PDB entry 3R2D | X-ray diffraction, 2.20 A resolution | chains A and S of the 4 polymer chains in the assembly

== Chain A ==
Name: N utilization substance protein B
From: Aquifex aeolicus
UniProt: O66530 (NUSB_AQUAE); residue numbers follow UniProt; this construct covers 1-148
Amino-acid sequence (149 residues; numbered 0 to 148; the number before each row is that of its first residue; numbering starts at 0):
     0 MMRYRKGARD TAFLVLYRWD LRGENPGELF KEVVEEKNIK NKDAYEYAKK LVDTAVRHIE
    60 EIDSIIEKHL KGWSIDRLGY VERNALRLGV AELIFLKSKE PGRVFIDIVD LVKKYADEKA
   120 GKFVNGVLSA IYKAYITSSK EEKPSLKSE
Disordered / not traced: 70-72, 135-148
Construct notes: expression tag (0)
From the paper describing this entry:
  - binding site for the 12-nt RNA strand (chain S): Lys5, Lys36, Asn37, Lys39, Asn40, Lys113
  - mutagenesis - F122D: abolished binding to EcBoxA
  - mutagenesis - F122D: decreased growth in response to lambda growth

== Chain S ==
Molecule: 12-nt RNA strand
Sequence (12 nucleotides; each row starts with the number of its first residue):
     1 GGCUCCUUGG CA
Disordered / not traced: 1-4

== Chain A / chain S interface ==
Residue-residue contacts (12):
  Lys5(A) - G10(S)  salt bridge to the phosphate
  Gly6(A) - C11(S)  phosphate contact
  Lys36(A) - G10(S)  hydrogen bond to the phosphate
  Lys36(A) - C11(S)  salt bridge to the phosphate
  Asn37(A) - C11(S)  hydrogen bond to the sugar
  Ile38(A) - C11(S)  phosphate contact
  Ile38(A) - A12(S)  phosphate contact
  Lys39(A) - C11(S)  phosphate contact
  Lys39(A) - A12(S)  hydrogen bond to the phosphate
  Asn40(A) - A12(S)  hydrogen bond to the phosphate
  Lys113(A) - G9(S)  hydrogen bond to the phosphate
  Lys113(A) - G10(S)  salt bridge to the phosphate
Also at the interface, not in a pair above, chain A (10 interface residues in all): Asp9, Ala43

== In short ==
10 residues of chain A and 4 residues of chain S are in contact, with 5 hydrogen bonds and 3 salt bridges.
Polar contacts include Asn37(A)-C11(S), Lys36(A)-G10(S) and Lys39(A)-A12(S). From the paper: a binding site
for the 12-nt RNA strand (chain S) at Lys5(A), Lys36(A) and Asn37(A) among others; F122D of chain A abolishes
binding to EcBoxA.
Here chain A is N utilization substance protein B (Aquifex aeolicus) and chain S is a 12-nt RNA strand. Entry
3R2D (Crystal Structure of Antitermination Factors NusB and NusE in complex with dsRNA) was determined by
X-ray diffraction, deposited together with 3R2C.
